Entry 1LT9 (X-ray diffraction, 2.80 A resolution); this record covers chains A and B of the 3 polymer chains in the assembly.

== Chain A ==
Protein: Fibrinogen alpha/alpha-E chain
Organism: Homo sapiens
Notes: fragment: Fragment D (residues 126-191)
UniProtKB: P02671 (FIBA_HUMAN); residues 126-191 here correspond to UniProt positions 145-210 (UniProt number = residue number + 19)
Chain sequence (66 residues; each row starts with the number of its first residue):
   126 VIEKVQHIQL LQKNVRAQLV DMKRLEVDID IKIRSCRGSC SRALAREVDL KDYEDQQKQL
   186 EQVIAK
Unresolved in the structure: 191

== Chain B ==
Protein: Fibrinogen beta chain
Organism: Homo sapiens
Notes: fragment: Fragment D (residues 149-461)
UniProtKB: P02675 (FIBB_HUMAN); residues 149-461 here correspond to UniProt positions 179-491 (UniProt number = residue number + 30)
Chain sequence (313 residues; row label = number of the first residue in the row):
   149 HQLYIDETVN SNIPTNLRVL RSILENLRSK IQKLESDVSA QMEYCRTPCT VSCNIPVVSG
   209 KECEEIIRKG GETSEMYLIQ PDSSVKPYRV YCDMNTENGG WTVIQNRQDG SVDFGRKWDP
   269 YKQGFGNVAT NTDGKNYCGL PGEYWLGNDK ISQLTRMGPT ELLIEMEDWK GDKVKAHYGG
   329 FTVQNEANKY QISVNKYRGT AGNALMDGAS QLMGENRTMT IHNGMFFSTY DRDNDGWLTS
   389 DPRKQCSKED GGGWWYNRCH AANPNGRYYW GGQYTWDMAK HGTDDGVVWM NWKGSWYSMR
   449 KMSMKIRPFF PQQ
Unresolved in the structure: 149-160, 459-461
Disulfides: Cys201-Cys286, Cys211-Cys240, Cys394-Cys407
Modified residues: Asn364 (glycosylation site)
Swiss-Prot annotation at these positions:
  - glycosylation: Asn364 (N-linked (GlcNAc...) asparagine)

== How chain A and chain B interact ==
Disulfides between the chains: Cys165(A)-Cys193(B)
Pairs across the interface - 71 pairs, chain A then chain B:
  Val130(A) with Ile161(B), hydrophobic
  Ile133(A) with Asn164(B)
  Leu136(A) with Leu168(B), hydrophobic
  Gln137(A) with Asn164(B)
  Val140(A) with Leu172(B), hydrophobic
  Gln143(A) with Leu175(B)
  Leu144(A) with Leu175(B), hydrophobic
  Val145(A) with Asp425(B)
  Met147(A) with Lys178(B); Ile179(B), hydrophobic; Leu182(B), hydrophobic
  Lys148(A) with Asp425(B), salt bridge
  Arg149(A) with Trp424(B), hydrogen bond (side chain-backbone); Asp425(B); Met426(B); Ala427(B), hydrogen bond (side chain-backbone)
  Glu151(A) with Leu182(B)
  Val152(A) with Tyr417(B), hydrophobic; Met426(B), hydrophobic
  Asp153(A) with Arg415(B), salt bridge; Lys428(B), salt bridge
  Ile154(A) with Leu182(B), hydrophobic; Val186(B), hydrophobic
  Ile156(A) with Arg415(B); Tyr416(B)
  Lys157(A) with Asp398(B), salt bridge; Lys428(B)
  Ile158(A) with Asp185(B); Gln189(B)
  Arg159(A) with Gly258(B); Ser259(B); Trp418(B)
  Ser160(A) with Gly258(B), hydrogen bond (backbone-backbone); Ser259(B); Asp261(B)
  Cys161(A) with Gln189(B)
  Arg162(A) with Cys197(B); Asp257(B), salt bridge; Ser259(B)
  Gly163(A) with Cys197(B), hydrogen bond (backbone-side chain); Ser259(B), hydrogen bond (backbone-backbone); Asn275(B), hydrogen bond (backbone-side chain)
  Ser164(A) with Pro196(B); Cys197(B), hydrogen bond (backbone-backbone)
  Cys165(A) with Tyr192(B); Cys193(B), disulfide; Thr195(B); Pro196(B); Cys197(B)
  Ser166(A) with Tyr192(B), hydrogen bond (side chain-backbone); Thr195(B), hydrogen bond (backbone-backbone); Pro196(B); Cys197(B)
  Arg167(A) with Gln189(B); Tyr192(B)
  Ala168(A) with Gln189(B)
  Leu169(A) with Asp185(B); Gln189(B); Tyr192(B)
  Arg171(A) with Leu182(B); Asp185(B), salt bridge
  Asp177(A) with Asn174(B), hydrogen bond; Lys178(B), salt bridge
  Tyr178(A) with Lys178(B)
  Gln181(A) with Ile171(B); Asn174(B), hydrogen bond
  Gln184(A) with Val167(B)
  Leu185(A) with Leu168(B), hydrophobic; Ile171(B), hydrophobic
  Val188(A) with Asn164(B); Val167(B), hydrophobic
Other interface residues (no listed pair), chain A (43 interface residues in all): Lys129, Leu150, Asp155, Glu172, Asp174, Leu175, Gln182
Other interface residues (no listed pair), chain B (40 interface residues in all): Leu165, Ser170, Lys181, Ala188, Val260, Gly430

== Overview ==
Chain A and chain B form an interface of 43 and 40 residues respectively; the contacts include 1 disulfide
bond, 11 hydrogen bonds and 7 salt bridges. Polar contacts include Lys148(A)-Asp425(B), Asp153(A)-Arg415(B)
and Asp153(A)-Lys428(B).
Here chain A is Fibrinogen alpha/alpha-E chain and chain B is Fibrinogen beta chain, both from Homo sapiens.
Entry 1LT9 (Crystal Structure of Recombinant Human Fibrinogen Fragment D) was determined by X-ray diffraction,
deposited together with 1LTJ.
